4CEJ - chains A and X of the 3 polymer chains in the assembly; structure by X-ray diffraction, 3.00 A resolution.

[Chain A]
Protein: ATP-dependent helicase/nuclease subunit A
From: Bacillus subtilis SUBSP. subtilis STR. 168
Notes: EC 3.1.-.-, 3.6.4.12
Reference sequence: P23478 (ADDA_BACSU); numbering as in UniProt (aligned over 1-1232)
Amino-acid sequence (1232 residues; row label = number of the first residue in the row):
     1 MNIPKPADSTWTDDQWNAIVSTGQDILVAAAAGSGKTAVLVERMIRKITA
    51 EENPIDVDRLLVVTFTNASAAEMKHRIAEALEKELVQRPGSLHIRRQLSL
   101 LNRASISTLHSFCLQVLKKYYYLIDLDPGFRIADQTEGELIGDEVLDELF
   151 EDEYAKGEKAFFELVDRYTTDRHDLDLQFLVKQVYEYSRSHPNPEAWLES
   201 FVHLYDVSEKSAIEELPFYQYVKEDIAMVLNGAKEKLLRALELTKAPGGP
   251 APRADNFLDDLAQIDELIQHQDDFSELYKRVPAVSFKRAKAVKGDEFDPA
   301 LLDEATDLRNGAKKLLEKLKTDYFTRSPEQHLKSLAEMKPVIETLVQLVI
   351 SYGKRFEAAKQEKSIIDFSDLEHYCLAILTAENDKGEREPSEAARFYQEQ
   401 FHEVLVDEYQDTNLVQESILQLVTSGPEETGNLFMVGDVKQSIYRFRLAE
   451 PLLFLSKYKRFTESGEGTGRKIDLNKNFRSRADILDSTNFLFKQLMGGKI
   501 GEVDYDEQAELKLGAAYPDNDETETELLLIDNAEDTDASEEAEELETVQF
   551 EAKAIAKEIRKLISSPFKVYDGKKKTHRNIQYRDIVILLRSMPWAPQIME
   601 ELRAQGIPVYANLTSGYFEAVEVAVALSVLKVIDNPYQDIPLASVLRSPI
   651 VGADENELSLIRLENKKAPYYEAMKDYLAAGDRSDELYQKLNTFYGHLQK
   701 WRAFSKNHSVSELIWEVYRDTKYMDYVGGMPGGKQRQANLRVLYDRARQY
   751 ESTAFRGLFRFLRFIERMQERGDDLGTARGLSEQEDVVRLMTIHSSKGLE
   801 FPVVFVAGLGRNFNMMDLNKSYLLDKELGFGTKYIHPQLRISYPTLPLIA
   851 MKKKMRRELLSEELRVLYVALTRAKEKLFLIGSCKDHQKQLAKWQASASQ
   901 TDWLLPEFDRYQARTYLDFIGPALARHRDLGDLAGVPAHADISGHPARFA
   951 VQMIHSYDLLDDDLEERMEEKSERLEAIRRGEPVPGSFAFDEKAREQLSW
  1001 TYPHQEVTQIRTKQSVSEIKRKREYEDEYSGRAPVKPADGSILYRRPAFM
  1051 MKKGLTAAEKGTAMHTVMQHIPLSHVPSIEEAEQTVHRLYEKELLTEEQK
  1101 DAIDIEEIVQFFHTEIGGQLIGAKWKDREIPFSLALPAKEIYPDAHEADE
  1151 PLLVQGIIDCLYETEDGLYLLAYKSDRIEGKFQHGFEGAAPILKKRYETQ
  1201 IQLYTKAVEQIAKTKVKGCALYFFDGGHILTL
Unresolved in the structure: 1-9, 532-543, 931-938, 962-965, 1022-1043
Construct notes: variant Gly780 (Ala in P23478); engineered mutation Ala1172 (Asp in P23478)
Bound ions: Mg2+: Thr37 (together with AMP-PNP)
Ligand contacts: AMP-PNP (ANP; phosphoaminophosphonic acid-adenylate ester): Thr10, Trp11, Thr12, Gln15, Ala31, Ala32, Gly33, Ser34, Gly35, Lys36, Thr37, Ala38, Glu408, Gln441, Phe478, Arg479, Lys573, Gly798, Glu800, Arg873
From the paper describing this entry:
  - binding site for the 70-nt DNA strand (chain X): Ser1015 to Ser1017, Tyr1204
  - catalytic residues: Glu408, Arg873 (proposed by the authors, not directly observed)

[Chain X]
Molecule: 70-nt DNA strand
Sequence (70 nucleotides; numbered 1 to 70; the number before each row is that of its first residue):
     1 TTTTTTTCTAATGCGAGCACTGCTATTCCCTAGCAGTGCTCGCATTAGAT
    51 TTTGTTTTTTTAGCGGTTTT
Unresolved in the structure: 1-6, 20-36, 70

[Interface between chain A and chain X]
Pairs across the interface - 65 pairs, chain A then chain X:
  Phe65(A) - DT56(X)  phosphate contact
  Thr66(A) - DT56(X)  phosphate contact
  Asn67(A) - DT56(X)  hydrogen bond to the phosphate
  Asn67(A) - DT57(X)  hydrogen bond to the phosphate
  Thr108(A) - DT56(X)  sugar contact
  His110(A) - DT55(X)  hydrogen bond to the base
  Ser111(A) - DT57(X)  hydrogen bond to the phosphate
  Leu114(A) - DT57(X)  sugar contact
  Lys118(A) - DT57(X)  hydrogen bond to the base
  Lys118(A) - DT58(X)  hydrogen bond to the sugar
  Arg131(A) - DT57(X)  base contact
  Ile132(A) - DT57(X)  hydrogen bond to the base
  Ala133(A) - DT56(X)  base contact
  Arg288(A) - DG17(X)  base contact
  Arg288(A) - DC18(X)  phosphate contact
  Arg288(A) - DA19(X)  sugar contact
  Arg288(A) - DC39(X)  hydrogen bond to the base
  Arg288(A) - DT40(X)  hydrogen bond to the sugar
  Arg288(A) - DC41(X)  phosphate contact
  Ala289(A) - DC41(X)  hydrogen bond to the phosphate
  Lys313(A) - DG42(X)  salt bridge to the phosphate
  Lys314(A) - DA10(X)  salt bridge to the phosphate
  Phe368(A) - DT55(X)  base contact
  Phe368(A) - DT56(X)  sugar contact
  Tyr444(A) - DG54(X)  sugar contact
  Phe446(A) - DT53(X)  stacking on the base
  Phe446(A) - DG54(X)  sugar contact
  Arg447(A) - DG54(X)  sugar contact
  Arg447(A) - DT55(X)  hydrogen bond to the base
  Arg590(A) - DT52(X)  hydrogen bond to the base
  Arg590(A) - DT53(X)  hydrogen bond to the base
  Ser591(A) - DT52(X)  phosphate contact
  Ser591(A) - DT53(X)  phosphate contact
  Met592(A) - DT53(X)  hydrogen bond to the phosphate
  Pro593(A) - DT52(X)  phosphate contact
  Pro593(A) - DT53(X)  phosphate contact
  Thr792(A) - DT53(X)  phosphate contact
  Thr792(A) - DG54(X)  hydrogen bond to the phosphate
  His794(A) - DT53(X)  sugar contact
  Arg811(A) - DT51(X)  salt bridge to the phosphate
  Arg811(A) - DT52(X)  salt bridge to the phosphate
  Asn812(A) - DT50(X)  phosphate contact
  Asn812(A) - DT51(X)  hydrogen bond to the phosphate
  Asn814(A) - DT51(X)  phosphate contact
  Asn814(A) - DT52(X)  hydrogen bond to the phosphate
  Met816(A) - DT51(X)  base contact
  Asp817(A) - DT52(X)  base contact
  Asn819(A) - DT7(X)  hydrogen bond to the phosphate
  Asn819(A) - DC8(X)  sugar contact
  Lys1013(A) - DC64(X)  hydrogen bond to the base
  Ser1015(A) - DT67(X)  phosphate contact
  Val1016(A) - DT67(X)  phosphate contact
  Ser1017(A) - DT67(X)  hydrogen bond to the phosphate
  Ser1017(A) - DT68(X)  base contact
  Pro1131(A) - DG66(X)  base contact
  Phe1132(A) - DG66(X)  base contact
  Gln1155(A) - DG65(X)  hydrogen bond to the base
  Gln1155(A) - DG66(X)  hydrogen bond to the base
  Gly1156(A) - DG66(X)  phosphate contact
  Ile1157(A) - DG66(X)  sugar contact
  Ile1157(A) - DT67(X)  base contact
  Lys1174(A) - DT68(X)  salt bridge to the phosphate
  Arg1177(A) - DT69(X)  salt bridge to the phosphate
  Gln1200(A) - DT68(X)  phosphate contact
  Tyr1204(A) - DT67(X)  hydrogen bond to the phosphate
Interface residues without a listed pair, chain A (53 interface residues in all): Asp134, Gln135, Arg309, Ser795, His1065, Glu1129, Ser1133, Asp1176, Tyr1197

[Overview]
The interface between chain A and chain X involves 53 residues on one side and 25 on the other, with 23
hydrogen bonds, 6 salt bridges and 1 aromatic stacking contact. Polar contacts include His110(A)-DT55(X),
Lys118(A)-DT57(X) and Ile132(A)-DT57(X). The paper reports catalytic residues Glu408(A) and Arg873(A); a
binding site for the 70-nt DNA strand (chain X) at Ser1015(A) and Tyr1204(A).
Chain A is ATP-dependent helicase/nuclease subunit A (Bacillus subtilis SUBSP. subtilis STR. 168) and chain X
is a 70-nt DNA strand; the structure, Crystal structure of AddAB-DNA-ADPNP complex at 3 Angstrom resolution,
was determined by X-ray diffraction together with 4CEH and 4CEI from the same study.
